Entry 4V4V (electron microscopy, 15.00 A resolution (very low resolution: no residue pairs are listed; an interface is given only as per-side residue counts)); this record covers chains B0 and BO of the 52 polymer chains in the assembly.

[Chain B0]
Molecule: 23S ribosomal RNA
Source organism: Escherichia coli
Sequence (2740 nucleotides; each row starts with the number of its first residue; note: 147 numbers in that range are skipped by the numbering (no residue carries them; nothing is unmodelled there)):
    16 CGUACACGGUGGAUGCCCUGGCAGUCA
    44 AGGCGAUGAAGGACGUGCUAAUCUGCGAUAAGCGUCGGUAAGGUGAUAUG
    94 AACCGUU
   102 UAACCGGCGAUUUCCGAAUGGGGAA
   128 CCC
   140 CG
   149 AUCAUU
   161 AUCCA
   172 AAUGAGGCGAACCGGGGGAACUGAAACAUCUAAGUACCCCGAGGAAAAGA
   222 AAUCAACCGAGAUUCCCCCAGUAGCGGCGAGCGAACGGGGAGCAGCCC
   271 GAGCCU
   278 AAUCAGUGUGUGUGUU
   295 GUGGAAGCGUCUGGAAAGGCGCGCGAUACAGGGUGACAGCCCCGUACAC
   347 AAUGCACAUGCUGU
   362 AGCUCGAUGAGUAGGGCGGG
   383 C
   385 CGUGGUA
   393 CCUGUCUGAAUAUGGGGGGACCAUCCUCCAAGGCUAAAUACUC
   437 UGACUGACCGAUAGUGAACCAGUACCGUGAGGGAAAGGCGAAAAGAACCC
   487 CGGCGAGGGGAGUGAAAAAGAACCUGAAACCGUGUACGUACAAGCAGUGG
   537 GAGGCACCUUAUGCGUGUUAUGGCGUGCCUUUUGUAUAAUGGGUCAGCGA
   587 CUUAUAUUCUGUAGCAAGGUUAACC
   617 GGGGAGCCGAAGGGAAACCGAGUCUUAAC
   647 GGGCGUUAAGUUGCAGGGUAUAGACCCGAAACCCGGUGAUCUAGCCAUGG
   697 GCAGGUUGAAGGUUGGGUAACACUAACUGGAGGACCGAACCGACUAAUGU
   747 UGAAAAAUUAGCGGAUGACUUGUGGCUGGGGGUGAAAGGCCAAUCAAACC
   797 GGGAGAUAGCUGGUUCUCCCCGAAAGCUAUUUAGGUAGCGCCUCGUGAAU
   848 CAUCUCCGGGGGUAGAGCACUGUUUCGGCAAGGGGGUC
   891 GACUU
   897 CCAACCCGAUGCAAACUGCGAAUACCGGAG
   928 AUGUUAUCACGGGAGACACACGGCGGGUG
   958 UAACGUCCGUCGUGAAGAGGGAAACAACCCAGACCGC
   996 AGCUAAGGUCCCAAAGUCAUGGUUAAGUGGGAAACGAUGUGGGAAGGCCC
  1046 AGACAGCCAGGAUGUUGGCUUAGAAGCAGCCAUCAUUUAAAGAAAGCGUA
  1096 AUAGCUCACUGGUCGAGUCGGCCUGCGCGGAAGAUGUA
  1135 CGGGGCUAAACCAUGCACCGAAGCUGCGGCAGCGACG
  1173 UUAUGCGUUGUUGGGUAGGGGAGCGUUCUGUA
  1206 GCCUGCGAAGGUGUGCUGUGAGGCAUGCUGGAGGUAUCAGAAGUGCGAAU
  1256 GCUGACAUAAGUAACGAUAAAGCGGGUGAAAAGCCCGCUCGCCGGAAGAC
  1306 CAAGGGUUCCUGUCCAACGUUAAUCGGGGCAGGGUGAGUCGA
  1349 CCCUAAGGCGAGGCCGAAAGGCGUAGUCGAUGGGAAACAGGUUAAUAUUC
  1399 CUGUACUUGGUGUGUGGGUGAUGGAGGGACGGAGAAGGCUAUGUUAUGCC
  1449 AAGCUAUGGCUGCUGGUUGGUACGCUCAAGGGCGAUCGGGUCAGAAAAUC
  1499 UACCGGUCACAUGCCUCAGACGUAUCGGGAGCUUCCUCGGAAGCGAAGUA
  1549 ACAAA
  1555 GCCCU
  1561 CUUCCAGGAAAAGCUUCUAAACGUUGAAACAUGUCAAAUCGUACCCCAAA
  1611 CCGACACAGGUGGUCAGGUAGAGAAUACCA
  1642 GGCGCUUGAGAGAACUCGGGUGAAGGAACUAGGCAAAAUGGUGCCGUAAC
  1692 UUCGGGAGAAGGCACGCUGAU
  1716 UAG
  1728 CUCGC
  1741 CUG
  1746 AUCAGUCGAAGAUACCAGCUGGCUGCAACUGUUUAUUAAAAACACAGCAC
  1796 UGUGCAAACACGAAAGUGGACGUAUACGGUGUGACGCCUGCCCGGUGCCG
  1846 GAAGGUUAA
  1859 UGGGGUU
  1869 GCAA
  1877 AGCUCU
  1887 CGAAGCCCCGGUAAACGGCGGCCGUAACUAUAACGGUCCUAAGGUAGCGA
  1937 AAUUCCUUGUCGGGUAAGUUCCGACCUGCACGAAUGGCGUAAUGAUGGCC
  1987 AGGCUGUCUCCACCCGAGACUCAGUGAAAUUGAACUCGCUGUGAAGAUGC
  2037 AGUGUACCCGCGGCAAGACGGAAAGACCCCGUGAACCUUUACUAUAGCUU
  2087 GACACUGAACAUUGAGCCUUGAUGUGUAGGAUAGGUGGGAGGCUUUGAAG
  2137 UGUGGACGCCAGUCUGCAUGGAGCCGGCCUUGAAAUACCACCCUUUAAUG
  2187 UUUGAUGUUCUAAC
  2207 CCG
  2211 AAUCCGG
  2223 GGACAGUGUCUGGUGGGUAGUUUGACUGGGGCGGUCUCCUCCUAAAGAGU
  2273 AACGGAGGAGCACGAAGGUUGGCUAAUCCUGG
  2310 CAUCAGGAGGUUAGUGCAAUGGCAUAAGCCAGCUUGACUGCGAGCGUGAC
  2360 GGCGCGAGCAGGUGCGAAAGCAGGUCAUAGUGAUCCGGUGGU
  2403 CUGAAUGGAAGGGCCAUCG
  2423 UCAACGGA
  2433 AAAGGUACUCCGGGGAUAACAGGCUGAUACCGCCCAAGAGUUCAUAUCGA
  2483 CGGCGGUGUUUGGCACCUCGAUGUCGGCUCAUCACAUCCUGGGGCUGAAG
  2533 UAGGUCCCAAGGGUAUGGCUGUUCGCCAUUUAAAGUGGUACGCGAGCUGG
  2583 GUUUAGAACGUCGUGAGACAGUUCGGUCCCUAUCUGCCGUGGGCG
  2631 GAGAACUGAGGGGGGCUGCUCCUAGUACGAGAGGACCGGAGUGGACGCAU
  2681 CACUGGUGUUCGGGUUGUCA
  2702 GCCA
  2707 UGGCACUGCCCGGUAGCUAAAUGCGG
  2734 AGAGAUAAGUGCUGAAAGCAUCUAAGCACGAAACUUGCCCCGAGAUGAGU
  2784 UCUCCC
  2808 GAAGGAACGUUGAAGACGACGACGUUGAUAGGCCGGGUGUGUAAGCGCAG
  2858 CAAUGCGUUGAGCUAACCGGUACUAAUGAACCGAGGUCUUGACCA

[Chain BO]
Protein: 50S ribosomal protein L20
Source organism: Escherichia coli
UniProtKB: P0A7L3 (RL20_ECOLI); numbering as in UniProt (aligned over 2-116)
Chain sequence (115 residues; each row starts with the number of its first residue):
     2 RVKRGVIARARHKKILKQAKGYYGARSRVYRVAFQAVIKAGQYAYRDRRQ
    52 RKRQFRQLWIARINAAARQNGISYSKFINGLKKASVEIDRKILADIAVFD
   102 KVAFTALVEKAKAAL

[Interface between chain B0 and chain BO]
At this resolution (15 A) residue pairs are not listed: 47 residues of chain B0 and 44 of chain BO lie at the interface.

[In short]
47 residues of chain B0 and 44 residues of chain BO are in contact.
Here chain B0 is 23S ribosomal RNA and chain BO is 50S ribosomal protein L20, both from Escherichia coli.
Entry 4V4V (Structure of a pre-translocational E. coli ribosome obtained by fitting atomic models for RNA and
protein ...) was determined by electron microscopy (same publication as 4V4W).
